Entry 8R5G (electron microscopy, 4.28 A resolution (low resolution: residue-level contacts below are approximate; hydrogen-bond / salt-bridge calls are withheld)); this record covers chains A and Z of the 12 polymer chains in the assembly.

Chain A:
Protein: Capsid protein
Source organism: Staphylococcus phage 812
UniProtKB: A1YTN7 (A1YTN7_9CAUD); residues 1-292 here = UniProt positions 1-292
Amino-acid sequence (292 residues; numbered 1 to 292; the number before each row is that of its first residue):
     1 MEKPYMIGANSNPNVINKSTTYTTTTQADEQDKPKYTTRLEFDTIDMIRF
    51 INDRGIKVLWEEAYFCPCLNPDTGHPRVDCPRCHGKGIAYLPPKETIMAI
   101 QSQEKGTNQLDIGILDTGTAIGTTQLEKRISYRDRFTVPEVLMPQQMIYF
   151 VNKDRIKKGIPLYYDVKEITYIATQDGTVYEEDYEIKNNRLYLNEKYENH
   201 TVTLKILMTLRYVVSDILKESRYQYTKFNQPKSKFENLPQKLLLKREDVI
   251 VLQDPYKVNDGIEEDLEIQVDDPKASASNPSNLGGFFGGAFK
Unresolved in the structure: 1, 270-292
Metal / ion sites: Zn2+: Cys-66, Cys-68, Cys-80, Cys-83

Chain Z:
Protein: Putative neck protein
Source organism: Staphylococcus phage 812
UniProtKB: A1YTN6 (A1YTN6_9CAUD); numbering as in UniProt (aligned over 1-302)
Amino-acid sequence (302 residues; numbered 1 to 302; the number before each row is that of its first residue):
     1 MVNSMFGGDLDPYEKSLNYEYPYHPSGNPKHIDVSEIDNLTLADYGWSPD
    51 AVKAYMFGIVVQNPDTGQPMGDEFYNHILERAVGKAERALDISILPDTQH
   101 EMRDYHETEFNSYMFVHAYRKPILQVENLQLQFNGRPIYKYPANWWKVEH
   151 LAGHVQLFPTALMQTGQSMSYDAVFNGYPQLAGVYPPSGATFAPQMIRLE
   201 YVSGMLPRKKAGRNKPWEMPPELEQLVIKYALKEIYQVWGNLIIGAGIAN
   251 KTLEVDGITETIGTTQSAMYGGASAQILQINEDIKELLDGLRAYFGYNMI
   301 GL
Unresolved in the structure: 1-15, 162-189

Interface between chain A and chain Z:
Residue-residue contacts (21):
  Leu-40(A) with Leu-253(Z)
  Glu-41(A) with Lys-251(Z)
  Phe-42(A) with Leu-253(Z); Ile-258(Z); Glu-260(Z)
  Asp-43(A) with Glu-260(Z)
  Met-47(A) with Ile-258(Z)
  Lys-219(A) with Asp-256(Z)
  Arg-222(A) with Asp-256(Z)
  Lys-227(A) with Pro-64(Z)
  Phe-228(A) with Pro-64(Z); Ile-243(Z); Gly-245(Z)
  Asn-229(A) with Gln-62(Z); Pro-64(Z); Thr-66(Z)
  Gln-230(A) with Pro-64(Z); Asp-65(Z); Thr-66(Z)
  Pro-231(A) with Asp-65(Z); Gly-67(Z)
Interface residues without a listed pair, chain A (13 interface residues in all): Thr-38
Interface residues without a listed pair, chain Z (18 interface residues in all): Asn-63, Leu-242, Ile-244, Ile-248, Gly-257, Thr-259

Summary:
Chain A and chain Z form an interface of 13 and 18 residues respectively. Cys-66(A), Cys-68(A), Cys-80(A) and
Cys-83(A) coordinate Zn2+.
Chain A is Capsid protein and chain Z is Putative neck protein, both from Staphylococcus phage 812; the
structure, Neck-tail junction of phage 812 virion (C6), was determined by electron microscopy together with
8Q01, 8Q1I, 8Q7D, 8QEK, 8QEM, 8QJE, 8QKH and 8R69 from the same study.
